2DVA - chains C and D of the 4 polymer chains in the assembly; structure by X-ray diffraction, 2.20 A resolution.

# Chain C (and D)
Name: Galactose-binding lectin
Organism: Arachis hypogaea
Notes: chain D of this document is another copy of the same molecule, construct and numbering; everything in this record applies to it too
Reference sequence: P02872 (LECG_ARAHY); residues 1-236 here correspond to UniProt positions 24-259 (UniProt number = residue number + 23)
Amino-acid sequence (236 residues; row label = number of the first residue in the row):
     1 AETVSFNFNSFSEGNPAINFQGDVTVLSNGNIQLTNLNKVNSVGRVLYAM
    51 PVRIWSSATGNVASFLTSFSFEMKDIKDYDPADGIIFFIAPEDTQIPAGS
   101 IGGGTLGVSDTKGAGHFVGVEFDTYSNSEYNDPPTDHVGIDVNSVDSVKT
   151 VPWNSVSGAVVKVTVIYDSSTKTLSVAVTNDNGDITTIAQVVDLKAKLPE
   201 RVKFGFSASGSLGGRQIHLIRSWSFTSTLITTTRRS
Not modelled in the structure: 233-236
Swiss-Prot annotation at these positions:
  - binding site (Mn(2+)): E121, D123, D132, H137
  - binding site (Ca(2+)): D123, Y125, N127, D132

# Chain C / chain D interface
Pairs across the interface (29):
  N9(C) - K74(D)  hydrogen bond (backbone-side chain)
  S10(C) - K74(D)
  L27(C) - S28(D)
  L27(C) - N29(D)
  S28(C) - L27(D)
  S28(C) - Q33(D)  hydrogen bond
  S28(C) - L37(D)
  S28(C) - I217(D)
  N29(C) - L27(D)
  N29(C) - K74(D)
  N29(C) - I217(D)
  N29(C) - L219(D)
  N31(C) - K74(D)
  Q33(C) - S28(D)  hydrogen bond
  E72(C) - R221(D)  salt bridge
  K74(C) - N9(D)  hydrogen bond (side chain-backbone)
  K74(C) - S10(D)
  K74(C) - N29(D)  hydrogen bond (side chain-backbone)
  K74(C) - G30(D)
  K74(C) - N31(D)
  G158(C) - R221(D)  hydrogen bond (backbone-side chain)
  V160(C) - R221(D)
  I217(C) - S28(D)
  I217(C) - N29(D)
  L219(C) - N29(D)
  R221(C) - E72(D)  salt bridge
  R221(C) - G158(D)  hydrogen bond (side chain-backbone)
  R221(C) - V160(D)
  R221(C) - R221(D)
Also at the interface, not in a pair above, chain C (16 interface residues in all): G30, L37

# In short
The chain C/chain D interface involves 16 residues from each chain, with 7 hydrogen bonds and 2 salt bridges.
Polar pairs include E72(C)-R221(D), N9(C)-K74(D) and S28(C)-Q33(D). From UniProt: 4 Mn2+-binding residues and
4 Ca2+-binding residues on chain C.
Chain C and chain D are both Galactose-binding lectin (Arachis hypogaea); the structure, Crystal structure of
peanut lectin GAL-BETA-1,3-GALNAC-ALPHA-O-ME (Methyl-T-antigen) complex, was determined by X-ray diffraction,
deposited together with 2DV9, 2DVB, 2DVD, 2DVF and 2DVG.
